8WCG - chains A and D of the 6 polymer chains in the assembly; structure by X-ray diffraction, 2.60 A resolution.

Chain A:
Name: Spike protein S1
Organism: Severe acute respiratory syndrome coronavirus
Reference sequence: P59594 (SPIKE_SARS); residue numbers follow UniProt; this construct covers 320-516
Chain sequence (197 residues; numbered 320 to 516; the number before each row is that of its first residue):
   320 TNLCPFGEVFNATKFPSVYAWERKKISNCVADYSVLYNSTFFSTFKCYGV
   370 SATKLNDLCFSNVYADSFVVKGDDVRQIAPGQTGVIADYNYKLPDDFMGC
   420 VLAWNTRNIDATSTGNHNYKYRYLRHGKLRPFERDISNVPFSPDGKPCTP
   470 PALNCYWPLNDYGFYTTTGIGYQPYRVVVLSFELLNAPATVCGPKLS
Not modelled in the structure: 515-516
Cystine bridges: C323-C348, C366-C419, C378-C511, C467-C474
Construct notes: conflict H436 (Tyr in P59594)
Residues lining bound ligands: N-acetylglucosamine (NAG; 2-acetamido-2-deoxy-beta-D-glucopyranose): F325, G326, F329, N330, V354, L355
Curated features (UniProtKB/Swiss-Prot):
  - glycosylation (N-linked (GlcNAc...) asparagine): N330, N357
  - natural variant: K344 (K344R: In strain: Isolate GD01, Isolate GD03 and 1 more), F360 (F360S: In strain: Isolate GD03 and Isolate SZ3), R426 (R426G: In strain: Isolate Shanghai LY), N437 (N437D: In strain: Isolate Shanghai LY), L472 (L472P: In strain: Isolate GD03), N479 (N479K: In strain: Isolate SZ3), D480 (D480G: In strain: Isolate GD03), T487 (T487S: In strain: Isolate GD03 and Isolate SZ3), F501 (F501Y: In strain: Isolate GD01)
  - mutagenesis: C323 (C323A: No effect on human ACE2 binding in vitro), C348 (C348A: Complete loss of human ACE2 binding in vitro), E452 (E452A: 90% loss of human ACE2 binding in vitro), D454 (D454A: Complete loss of human ACE2 binding in vitro), D463 (D463A: Partial loss of human ACE2 binding in vitro), C467 (C467A: Complete loss of human ACE2 binding in vitro), C474 (C474A: Complete loss of human ACE2 binding in vitro), D480 (D480A: No effect on human ACE2 binding in vitro)

Chain D:
Name: aSR29 nanobody
Organism: Vicugna pacos
Notes: antibody fragment or engineered binder
Chain sequence (127 residues; row label = number of the first residue in the row):
     1 QVQLVESGGGLVQAGGSLRLSCTAPGRTLKNFALGWFRQIPGKEREFVAA
    51 ITFNADSSYYSDTVKGRFTISRDNAKNTVYLQMNSLKPEDTAVYYCVAGG
   101 NHYDSARYFSEREWDYLGRGTQVTVSS
Not modelled in the structure: 127
Cystine bridges: C22-C96

Interface between chain A and chain D:
Residue-residue contacts (20):
  K390(A) with R119(D)
  D393(A) with R119(D), salt bridge
  V404(A) with Q3(D); R119(D)
  T433(A) with L11(D)
  Y440(A) with R119(D)
  Y442(A) with Q3(D); V5(D), hydrophobic
  L443(A) with P25(D), hydrophobic
  P462(A) with P25(D); G26(D)
  L472(A) with A75(D)
  N473(A) with P25(D)
  Y475(A) with P25(D), hydrogen bond (side chain-backbone)
  Y484(A) with L11(D), hydrophobic; Q122(D)
  T486(A) with P41(D)
  T487(A) with Q122(D)
  Y491(A) with V93(D), hydrophobic; Y95(D), hydrogen bond
Other interface residues (no listed pair), chain A (21 interface residues in all): Q396, I405, Y408, S432, N479, Y481
Other interface residues (no listed pair), chain D (15 interface residues in all): Q39, R45, K76, T124

Overview:
Chain A and chain D form an interface of 21 and 15 residues respectively, with 2 hydrogen bonds and 1 salt
bridge. Polar pairs include D393(A)-R119(D), Y475(A)-P25(D) and Y491(A)-Y95(D). Chain A binds
N-acetylglucosamine. Curated annotation (UniProt) lists 8 mutagenesis sites on chain A.
Chain A is Spike protein S1 (Severe acute respiratory syndrome coronavirus) and chain D is aSR29 nanobody
(Vicugna pacos); the structure, Crystal structure of SARS-CoV-1 RBD in complex with nanobody aSR29 and aSR347,
was determined by X-ray diffraction.
